1P3K - chains J and F of the 10 polymer chains in the assembly; structure by X-ray diffraction, 2.90 A resolution.

[Chain J]
Molecule: Palindromic 146bp Human Alpha-Satellite DNA fragment
Source organism: Homo sapiens
Sequence (146 nucleotides; each row starts with the number of its first residue):
   147 ATCAATATCC ACCTGCAGAT TCTACCAAAA GTGTATTTGG AAACTGCTCC ATCAAAAGGC
   207 ATGTTCAGCG GAATTCCGCT GAACATGCCT TTTGATGGAG CAGTTTCCAA ATACACTTTT
   267 GGTAGAATCT GCAGGTGGAT ATTGAT

[Chain F]
Molecule: Histone H4
Source organism: Xenopus laevis
UniProtKB: P62799 (H4_XENLA); residues 201-302 here correspond to UniProt positions 1-102 (UniProt number = residue number - 200)
Sequence (102 residues; row label = number of the first residue in the row):
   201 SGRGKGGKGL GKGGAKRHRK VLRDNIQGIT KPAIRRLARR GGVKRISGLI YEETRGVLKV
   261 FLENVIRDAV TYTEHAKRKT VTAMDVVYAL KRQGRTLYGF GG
Not modelled in the structure: 201-221

[How chain J and chain F interact]
Residue-residue contacts (6):
  DA207(J) with Thr-230(F), phosphate contact; Pro-232(F), phosphate contact; Arg-236(F), salt bridge to the phosphate
  DT208(J) with Thr-230(F), phosphate contact; Pro-232(F), phosphate contact
  DG216(J) with Arg-245(F), sugar contact
Also at the interface, not in a pair above, chain J (6 interface residues in all): DA187, DC196, DG214
Also at the interface, not in a pair above, chain F (7 interface residues in all): Lys-231, Lys-277, Thr-280

[In short]
Chain J and chain F form an interface of 6 and 7 residues respectively; the contacts include 1 salt bridge.
The salt-bridged pair is DA207(J)/Arg-236(F).
Chain J is Palindromic 146bp Human Alpha-Satellite DNA fragment (Homo sapiens) and chain F is Histone H4
(Xenopus laevis); the structure, Crystallographic Studies of Nucleosome Core Particles containing Histone
'Sin' Mutants, was determined by X-ray diffraction together with 1P34, 1P3A, 1P3B, 1P3F, 1P3G, 1P3I and 4
further entries from the same study.
